PDB entry 4NZ0 | X-ray diffraction, 2.80 A resolution | chain A

Chain A:
Molecule: Genome polyprotein
Organism: Mengo virus
Notes: EC 2.7.7.48
UniProtKB: P12296 (POLG_ENMGO); residues 1-460 here correspond to UniProt positions 1834-2293 (UniProt number = residue number + 1833)
Sequence (460 residues; numbered 1 to 460; the number before each row is that of its first residue):
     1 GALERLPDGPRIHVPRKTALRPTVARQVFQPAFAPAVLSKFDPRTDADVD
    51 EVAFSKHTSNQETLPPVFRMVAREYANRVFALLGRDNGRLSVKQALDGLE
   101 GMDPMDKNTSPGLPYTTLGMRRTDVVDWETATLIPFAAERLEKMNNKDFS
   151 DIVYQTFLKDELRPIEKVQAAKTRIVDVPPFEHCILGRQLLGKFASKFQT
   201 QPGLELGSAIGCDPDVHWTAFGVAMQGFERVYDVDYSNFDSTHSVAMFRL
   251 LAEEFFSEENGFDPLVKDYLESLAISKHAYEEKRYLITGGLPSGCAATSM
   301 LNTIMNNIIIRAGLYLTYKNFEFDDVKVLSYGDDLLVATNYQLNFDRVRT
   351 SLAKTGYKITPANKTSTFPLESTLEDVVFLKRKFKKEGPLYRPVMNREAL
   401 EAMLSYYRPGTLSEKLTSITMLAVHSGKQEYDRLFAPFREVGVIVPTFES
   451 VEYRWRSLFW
Swiss-Prot annotation at these positions:
  - active site (For RdRp activity): D235, D333
Disulfide bonds: C184-C295
What the authors report for this chain:
  - contacts within the chain: G1-T58, G1-N60, Y236-F239 (hydrophobic contact), F239-H243 (hydrophobic contact), F239-I309 (hydrophobic contact), D240-N302 (hydrogen bond), H243-N302 (hydrogen bond), H243-Y357 (hydrogen bond), L390-F459 (hydrophobic contact)
  - conformationally variable residues (side-chain flip): G1, T58, N60
  - catalytic residues: D235, D333 (proposed by the authors, not directly observed)
  - catalytic residues: D240, N302 (citing earlier work)

In short:
UniProt lists active-site residues D235 and D333. The paper reports catalytic residues D235, D333 and D240
among others; conformational variability at G1, T58 and N60.
Chain A is Genome polyprotein (Mengo virus); the structure, The EMCV 3Dpol structure at 2.8A resolution, was
determined by X-ray diffraction (same publication as 4NYZ).
